7WS6 - chains C and H of the 3 polymer chains in the assembly; structure by electron microscopy, 3.80 A resolution.

Chain C:
Protein: Spike protein S1
From: Severe acute respiratory syndrome coronavirus 2
Notes: fragment: rbd
UniProt: P0DTC2 (SPIKE_SARS2); residue numbers follow UniProt; this construct covers 319-536
Chain sequence (218 residues; row label = number of the first residue in the row):
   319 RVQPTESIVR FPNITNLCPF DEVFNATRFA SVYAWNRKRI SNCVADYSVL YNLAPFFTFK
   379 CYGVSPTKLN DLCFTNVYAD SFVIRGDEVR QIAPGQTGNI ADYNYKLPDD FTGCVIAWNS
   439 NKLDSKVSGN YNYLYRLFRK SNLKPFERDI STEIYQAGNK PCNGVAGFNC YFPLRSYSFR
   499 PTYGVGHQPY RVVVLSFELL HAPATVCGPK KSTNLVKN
Sequence notes: variant Asp-339 (Gly in P0DTC2), Leu-371 (Ser in P0DTC2), Pro-373 (Ser in P0DTC2), Phe-375 (Ser in P0DTC2), Asn-417 (Lys in P0DTC2), Lys-440 (Asn in P0DTC2), Ser-446 (Gly in P0DTC2), Asn-477 (Ser in P0DTC2), Lys-478 (Thr in P0DTC2), Ala-484 (Glu in P0DTC2), Arg-493 (Gln in P0DTC2), Ser-496 (Gly in P0DTC2), Arg-498 (Gln in P0DTC2), Tyr-501 (Asn in P0DTC2), His-505 (Tyr in P0DTC2)
Disulfide bonds: Cys-336/Cys-361, Cys-379/Cys-432, Cys-480/Cys-488
Swiss-Prot annotation at these positions:
  - region: Arg-403 to Asp-405 (Integrin-binding motif), Asn-448 to Phe-456 (Immunodominant HLA epitope recognized by the CD8+)
  - glycosylation: Thr-323 (O-linked (GalNAc) threonine), Ser-325 (O-linked (HexNAc...) serine), Asn-331 (N-linked (GlcNAc...) (complex) asparagine), Asn-343 (N-linked (GlcNAc...) (complex) asparagine)
  - natural variant: Asp-339 (G339D: In strain: Omicron/BA.1, Omicron/BA.2 and 4 more; this construct carries the variant), Arg-346 (R346K: In strain: Mu/B.1.621; R346T: In strain: Omicron/BQ.1.1, Omicron/XBB.1.5 and 1 more), Leu-368 (L368I: In strain: Omicron/XBB.1.5, Omicron/EG.5.1), Leu-371 (S371L: In strain: Omicron/BA.1; this construct carries the variant), Pro-373 (S373P: In strain: Omicron/BA.1, Omicron/BA.2 and 7 more; this construct carries the variant), Phe-375 (S375F: In strain: Omicron/BA.1, Omicron/BA.2 and 7 more; this construct carries the variant), Thr-376 (T376A: In strain: Omicron/BA.2, Omicron/BA.2.12.1 and 5 more), Asp-405 (D405N: In strain: Omicron/BA.2, Omicron/BA.2.12.1 and 6 more), Arg-408 (R408S: In strain: Omicron/BA.2, Omicron/BA.2.12.1 and 6 more), Asn-417 (K417N: In strain: Beta/B.1.351, Omicron/BA.1 and 8 more; this construct carries the variant), Lys-440 (N440K: In strain: Omicron/BA.1, Omicron/BA.2 and 7 more; this construct carries the variant), Lys-444 (K444T: In strain: Omicron/BQ.1.1), 16 further natural variant entries in UniProt
  - mutagenesis: Asn-331 (N331Q: Reduced viral infectivity), Asn-343 (N343Q: Reduced viral infectivity), Leu-452 (L452R: Increased resistance to neutralizing antibodies. Decreases HLA binding to NF9 epitope. Increased binding affinity to human ACE2), Tyr-453 (Y453F: Decreased HLA binding to NF9 epitope. Increased binding affinity to human ACE2), Ala-475 (A475V: Increased resistance to neutralizing antibodies), Val-483 (V483A: Increased resistance to neutralizing antibodies), Phe-490 (F490L: Increased resistance to neutralizing antibodies and human covalescent sera neutralization), His-519 (H519P: Increased resistance to human covalescent sera neutralization)

Chain H:
Protein: 510A5 light chain
From: Homo sapiens
Chain sequence (108 residues; each row starts with the number of its first residue):
     1 DIQMTQSPSS LSASVGDRVT ITCRASQSIS SYLNWFQHKP GKAPKLLIYG ASSLQSGVPS
    61 RFSGSGSGTD FTLTISSLQP EDFATYYCQQ SYSTPPYTFG QGTKLEIK
Disulfide bonds: Cys-23/Cys-88

Chain C / chain H interface:
Pairs across the interface (6):
  Asn-439(C) with Tyr-32(H), hydrogen bond
  Lys-440(C) with Tyr-32(H); Gly-50(H)
  Val-445(C) with Tyr-92(H)
  Pro-499(C) with Tyr-92(H), hydrophobic
  Thr-500(C) with Tyr-92(H), hydrogen bond
Interface residues without a listed pair, chain H (5 interface residues in all): Ser-93, Thr-94

In short:
Chain C and chain H each contribute 5 residues to their interface, with 2 hydrogen bonds. Polar contacts
include Asn-439(C)/Tyr-32(H) and Thr-500(C)/Tyr-92(H). UniProt lists 8 mutagenesis sites on chain C.
Here chain C is Spike protein S1 (Severe acute respiratory syndrome coronavirus 2) and chain H is 510A5 light
chain (Homo sapiens). Entry 7WS6 (Structures of Omicron Spike complexes illuminate broad-spectrum neutralizing
antibody development) was determined by electron microscopy together with 7WS0, 7WS1, 7WS2, 7WS3, 7WS4, 7WS5
and 4 further entries from the same study.
